2A69 - chains D and F of the 6 polymer chains in the assembly; structure by X-ray diffraction, 2.50 A resolution.

Chain D:
Molecule: DNA-directed RNA polymerase beta' chain
Source organism: Thermus thermophilus
Notes: EC 2.7.7.6
UniProtKB: Q8RQE8 (RPOC_THET8); residues 1-1524 here = UniProt positions 1-1524
Sequence (1524 residues; row label = number of the first residue in the row):
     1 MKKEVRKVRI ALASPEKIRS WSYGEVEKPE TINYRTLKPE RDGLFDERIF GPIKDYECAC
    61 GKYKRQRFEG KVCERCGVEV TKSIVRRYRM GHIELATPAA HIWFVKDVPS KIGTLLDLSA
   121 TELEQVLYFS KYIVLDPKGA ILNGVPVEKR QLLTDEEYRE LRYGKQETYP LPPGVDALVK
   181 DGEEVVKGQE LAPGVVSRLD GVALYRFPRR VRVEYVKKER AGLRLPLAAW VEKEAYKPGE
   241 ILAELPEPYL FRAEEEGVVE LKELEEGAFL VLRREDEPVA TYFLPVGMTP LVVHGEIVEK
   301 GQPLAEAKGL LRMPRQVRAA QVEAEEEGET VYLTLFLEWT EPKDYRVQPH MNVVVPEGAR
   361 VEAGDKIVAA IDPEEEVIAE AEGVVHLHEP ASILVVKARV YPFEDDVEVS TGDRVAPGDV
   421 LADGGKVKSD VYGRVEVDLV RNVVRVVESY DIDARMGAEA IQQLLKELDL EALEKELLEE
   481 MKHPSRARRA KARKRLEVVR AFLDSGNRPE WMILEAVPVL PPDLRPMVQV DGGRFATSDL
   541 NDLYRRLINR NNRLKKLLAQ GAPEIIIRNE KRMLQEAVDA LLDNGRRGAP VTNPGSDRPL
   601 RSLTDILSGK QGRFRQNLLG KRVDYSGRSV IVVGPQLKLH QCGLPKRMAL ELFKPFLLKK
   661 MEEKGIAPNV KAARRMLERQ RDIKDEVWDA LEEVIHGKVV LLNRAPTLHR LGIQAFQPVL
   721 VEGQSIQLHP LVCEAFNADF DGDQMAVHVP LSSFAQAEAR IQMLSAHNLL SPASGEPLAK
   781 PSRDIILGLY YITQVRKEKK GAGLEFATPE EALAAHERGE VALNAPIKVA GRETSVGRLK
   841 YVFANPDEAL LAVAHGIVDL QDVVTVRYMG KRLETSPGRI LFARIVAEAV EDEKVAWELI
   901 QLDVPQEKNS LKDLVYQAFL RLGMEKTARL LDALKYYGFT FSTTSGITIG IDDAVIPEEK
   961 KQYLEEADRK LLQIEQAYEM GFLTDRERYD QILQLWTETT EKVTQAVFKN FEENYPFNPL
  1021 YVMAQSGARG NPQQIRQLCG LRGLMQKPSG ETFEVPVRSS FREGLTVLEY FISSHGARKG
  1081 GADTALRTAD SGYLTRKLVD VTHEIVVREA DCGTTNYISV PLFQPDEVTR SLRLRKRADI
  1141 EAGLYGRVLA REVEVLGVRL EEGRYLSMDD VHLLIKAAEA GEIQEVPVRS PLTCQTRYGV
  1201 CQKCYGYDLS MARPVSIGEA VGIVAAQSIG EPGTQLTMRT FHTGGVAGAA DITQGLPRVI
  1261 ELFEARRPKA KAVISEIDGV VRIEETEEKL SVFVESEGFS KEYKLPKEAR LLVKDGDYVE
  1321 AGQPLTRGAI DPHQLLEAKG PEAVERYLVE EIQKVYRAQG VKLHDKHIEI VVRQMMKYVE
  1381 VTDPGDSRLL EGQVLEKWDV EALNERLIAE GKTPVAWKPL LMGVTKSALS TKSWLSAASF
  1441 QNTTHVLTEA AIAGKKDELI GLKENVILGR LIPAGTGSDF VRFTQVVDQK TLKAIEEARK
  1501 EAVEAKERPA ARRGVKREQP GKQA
Unresolved in the structure: 1, 252-363, 1506-1524
Bound ions: Mg2+ site 1 near Lys3 (its only coordinating residue here); Mg2+ site 2: Arg9 (shared with 2 residues of chain C); Mg2+ site 3: Gly24, Glu25, Val26; Zn2+ site 1: Cys58, Cys60, Cys73, Cys76; Mg2+ site 4 near Val72 (its only coordinating residue here); Mg2+ site 5: Asp107, Asn1442; Mg2+ site 6: Glu183, Arg220; Mg2+ site 7 near Leu250 (its only coordinating residue here); Mg2+ site 8: Ile371, Asp372; Mg2+ site 9: Glu389, Pro390; Mg2+ site 10 near Arg414 (its only coordinating residue here); Mg2+ site 11 near Asp469 (its only coordinating residue here); 34 more Mg2+ sites not listed; 1 more Zn2+ sites not listed

Chain F:
Molecule: RNA polymerase sigma factor rpoD
Source organism: Thermus thermophilus
Sequence (423 residues; each row starts with the number of its first residue):
     1 MKKSKRKNAQ AQEAQETEVL VQEEAEELPE FPEGEPDPDL EDPDLALEDD LLDLPEEGEG
    61 LDLEEEEEDL PIPKISTSDP VRQYLHEIGQ VPLLTLEEEV ELARKVEEGM EAIKKLSEIT
   121 GLDPDLIREV VRAKILGSAR VRHIPGLKET LDPKTVEEID QKLKSLPKEH KRYLHIAREG
   181 EAARQHLIEA NLRLVVSIAK KYTGRGLSFL DLIQEGNQGL IRAVEKFEYK RRFKFSTYAT
   241 WWIRQAINRA IADQARTIRI PVHMVETINK LSRTARQLQQ ELGREPTYEE IAEAMGPGWD
   301 AKRVEETLKI AQEPVSLETP IGDEKDSFYG DFIPDEHLPS PVDAATQSLL SEELEKALSK
   361 LSEREAMVLK LRKGLIDGRE HTLEEVGAFF GVTRERIRQI ENKALRKLKY HESRTRKLRD
   421 FLD
Unresolved in the structure: 1-73, 379-383
Bound ions: Mg2+ site 1: Glu129, Arg132 (shared with Ala559(D) of chain D); Mg2+ site 2 near Lys134 (its only coordinating residue here); Mg2+ site 3 near Gly206 (its only coordinating residue here); Mg2+ site 4 near Gln254 (its only coordinating residue here); Mg2+ site 5 near Arg256 (its only coordinating residue here); Mg2+ site 6 near His263 (its only coordinating residue here); Mg2+ site 7: Asn269, Arg276; Mg2+ site 8 near Glu289 (its only coordinating residue here); Mg2+ site 9: Ser359, Leu361; Mg2+ site 10 near Lys360 (its only coordinating residue here); Mg2+ site 11: Leu361, Glu363; Mg2+ site 12 near Arg364 (its only coordinating residue here); 3 more Mg2+ sites not listed

How chain D and chain F interact:
Contacting residue pairs - 107 pairs, chain D then chain F:
  Glu30(D) with Arg259(F), salt bridge
  Thr31(D) with Thr257(F), hydrogen bond (side chain-backbone)
  Ile32(D) with Ile258(F)
  Tyr34(D) with Arg259(F); Pro261(F); Met264(F)
  Ile53(D) with His337(F)
  Lys64(D) with Leu375(F); Ile376(F); Asp377(F), salt bridge
  Arg65(D) with Leu375(F)
  Ser83(D) with His337(F), hydrogen bond
  Ala96(D) with Ile144(F)
  Thr97(D) with Ile144(F)
  Ser130(D) with Asp79(F), hydrogen bond
  Lys131(D) with Gln83(F)
  Tyr132(D) with Asp79(F), hydrogen bond
  Asp155(D) with Glu87(F)
  Arg159(D) with Glu87(F), salt bridge
  Tyr169(D) with Gln90(F)
  Tyr215(D) with Glu101(F), hydrogen bond; Arg104(F)
  Val384(D) with Arg232(F), hydrogen bond (backbone-side chain)
  Val385(D) with Glu97(F)
  Leu387(D) with Glu97(F)
  Asp419(D) with Lys164(F)
  Val420(D) with Lys164(F)
  Asp423(D) with Lys171(F), salt bridge; Leu174(F); His175(F), salt bridge; Arg178(F), salt bridge
  Gly424(D) with Glu179(F)
  Lys426(D) with Lys134(F)
  Arg455(D) with Arg140(F)
  Glu459(D) with Ile144(F)
  Pro526(D) with Leu317(F), hydrophobic
  Met527(D) with Ile258(F), hydrophobic
  Gly532(D) with Lys309(F), hydrogen bond (backbone-side chain)
  Phe535(D) with Val315(F)
  Ala536(D) with Leu317(F)
  Thr537(D) with Val315(F); Leu317(F), hydrogen bond (backbone-backbone)
  Ser538(D) with Leu317(F); Glu318(F), hydrogen bond
  Asp539(D) with Ser316(F), hydrogen bond; Leu317(F); Glu318(F), hydrogen bond (backbone-side chain)
  Asp542(D) with Thr257(F), hydrogen bond
  Arg545(D) with Gln254(F), hydrogen bond (side chain-backbone); Arg256(F)
  Arg546(D) with Ser208(F), hydrogen bond
  Asn549(D) with Gln254(F), hydrogen bond
  Arg550(D) with Asp211(F), salt bridge
  Arg553(D) with Asp211(F), salt bridge; Gln214(F); Glu215(F), salt bridge
  Lys556(D) with Gln218(F)
  Leu557(D) with Gln214(F)
  Leu558(D) with Pro145(F), hydrophobic
  Ala559(D) with Arg132(F), hydrogen bond (backbone-side chain)
  Gln560(D) with Arg132(F), hydrogen bond (backbone-side chain); Arg184(F); Gln218(F); Ile221(F)
  Gly561(D) with Arg132(F); Arg184(F)
  Ala562(D) with Gln185(F)
  Pro563(D) with Ile188(F), hydrophobic
  Ile565(D) with Gln83(F); Tyr84(F), hydrophobic; Glu87(F); Glu189(F); Leu192(F), hydrophobic
  Ile566(D) with Leu192(F), hydrophobic; Gln214(F), hydrogen bond (backbone-side chain); Asn217(F)
  Asn569(D) with Pro80(F); Tyr84(F), hydrogen bond; Leu210(F)
  Glu570(D) with Gln214(F), hydrogen bond
  Arg572(D) with Asp79(F), salt bridge; Pro80(F); Gln83(F)
  Met573(D) with Leu210(F), hydrophobic; Gln214(F)
  Arg587(D) with Lys74(F)
  Thr592(D) with Ser316(F)
  Asn593(D) with Gly206(F), hydrogen bond (side chain-backbone)
  Arg598(D) with Ser316(F); Glu318(F), hydrogen bond (side chain-backbone); Thr319(F); Pro320(F); Phe328(F)
  Arg601(D) with Glu318(F); Phe328(F)
  Gln611(D) with Asp326(F)
  Pro668(D) with Arg416(F)
  Asn669(D) with Leu349(F); Lys417(F)
  Lys671(D) with Asp420(F); Phe421(F), hydrogen bond (side chain-backbone); Leu422(F)
  Ala672(D) with Asp420(F), hydrogen bond (backbone-side chain)
  Arg674(D) with Val342(F)
  Arg675(D) with Arg419(F); Asp420(F), salt bridge; Phe421(F)
Other interface residues (no listed pair), chain D (81 interface residues in all): Phe68, Gln125, Leu171, His388, Leu421, Ala422, Gly425, Val437, Leu439, Val528, Arg534, Leu540, Arg568, Lys610
Other interface residues (no listed pair), chain F (75 interface residues in all): Leu94, Leu136, Ser138, Glu225, Ala255, Ile260, Gln312, Pro314, Lys325, Ile333, Asp423

In short:
81 residues of chain D face 75 of chain F across their interface, with 24 hydrogen bonds and 11 salt bridges.
Polar contacts include Glu30(D)-Arg259(F), Lys64(D)-Asp377(F) and Arg159(D)-Glu87(F). Gly24(D), Glu25(D) and
Val26(D) coordinate Mg2+ site 3.
Chain D is DNA-directed RNA polymerase beta' chain and chain F is RNA polymerase sigma factor rpoD, both from
Thermus thermophilus; the structure, Crystal structure of the T. Thermophilus RNA polymerase holoenzyme in
complex with antibiotic rifapentin, was determined by X-ray diffraction, deposited together with 2A68 and
2A6E.
